3KO2 - chains B and D of the 4 polymer chains in the assembly; structure by X-ray diffraction, 2.90 A resolution.

== Chain B ==
Molecule: Site-specific DNA endonuclease I-MsoI
Organism: Monomastix sp
Reference sequence: C0JWR6 (C0JWR6_MONSK); residues 1-170 here = UniProt positions 1-170
Amino-acid sequence (170 residues; each row starts with the number of its first residue):
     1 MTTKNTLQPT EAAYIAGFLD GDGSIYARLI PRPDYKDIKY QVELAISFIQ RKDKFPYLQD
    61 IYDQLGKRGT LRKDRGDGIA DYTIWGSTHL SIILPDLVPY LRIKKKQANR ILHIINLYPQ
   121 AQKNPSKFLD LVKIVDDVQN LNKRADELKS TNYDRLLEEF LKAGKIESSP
Disordered / not traced: 1-5, 167-170
Sequence notes: engineered mutation Arg-28 (Lys in C0JWR6), Glu-43 (Ser in C0JWR6), Thr-70 (Asn in C0JWR6), Trp-85 (Ile in C0JWR6)
Metal / ion sites: Ca2+ site 1: Gly-21 (shared with 1 residue of chain A; 1 residue of chain C; DC14(D) of chain D); Ca2+ site 2: Asp-22 (shared with 1 residue of chain A; 1 residue of chain C; DG15(D) of chain D)
Reported in the primary citation:
  - binding site for the 24-nt DNA strand: Arg-28
  - mutagenesis - W85Y: increased catalytic activity
  - binding site for the 24-nt DNA strand (chain D): Arg-28

== Chain D ==
Molecule: 24-nt DNA strand
Sequence (24 nucleotides; row label = number of the first residue in the row):
     1 CGGAACTGTC TCACGACGGT CTGC
Metal / ion sites: Ca2+ site 1: DC14 (shared with 1 residue of chain A; Gly-21(B) of chain B; 1 residue of chain C); Ca2+ site 2: DC14, DG15 (shared with 1 residue of chain A; Asp-22(B) of chain B; 2 residues of chain C); Ca2+ site 3: DG15 (shared with 1 residue of chain A; Asp-22(B) of chain B; 1 residue of chain C)

== Chain B / chain D interface ==
Residue-residue contacts - 20 pairs, chain B then chain D:
  Asp-22(B) with DG15(D), phosphate contact
  Arg-32(B) with DA4(D), base contact
  Asp-34(B) with DC1(D), sugar contact; DG2(D), base contact
  Tyr-35(B) with DG2(D), sugar contact; DG3(D), hydrogen bond to the phosphate
  Lys-36(B) with DG2(D), phosphate contact
  Gln-41(B) with DA4(D), hydrogen bond to the base
  Glu-43(B) with DA4(D), base contact; DA5(D), base contact
  Arg-72(B) with DT7(D), base contact; DG8(D), hydrogen bond to the base
  Arg-75(B) with DT9(D), hydrogen bond to the base
  Asp-77(B) with DT9(D), base contact
  Trp-85(B) with DA4(D), sugar contact; DA5(D), phosphate contact
  Tyr-118(B) with DG3(D), hydrogen bond to the phosphate
  Gln-122(B) with DG3(D), hydrogen bond to the phosphate
  Arg-144(B) with DC12(D), salt bridge to the phosphate; DA13(D), salt bridge to the phosphate
Other interface residues (no listed pair), chain B (17 interface residues in all): Thr-70, Gly-86, Thr-88
Other interface residues (no listed pair), chain D (12 interface residues in all): DC6

== In short ==
The interface between chain B and chain D involves 17 residues on one side and 12 on the other, with 6
hydrogen bonds and 2 salt bridges. Polar contacts include Gln-41(B)/DA4(D), Arg-72(B)/DG8(D) and
Arg-75(B)/DT9(D). From the paper: a binding site for the 24-nt DNA strand at Arg-28(B); W85Y of chain B
increases catalytic activity.
Chain B is Site-specific DNA endonuclease I-MsoI (Monomastix sp) and chain D is a 24-nt DNA strand; the
structure, I-MsoI re-designed for altered DNA cleavage specificity (-7C), was determined by X-ray diffraction,
deposited together with 3MIP.
